9QU1 - chains A and C; structure by X-ray diffraction, 2.72 A resolution.

# Chain A
Molecule: Ral GTPase-activating protein subunit alpha-2
Source organism: Homo sapiens
UniProtKB: Q2PPJ7 (RGPA2_HUMAN); numbering as in UniProt (aligned over 2-255)
Sequence (254 residues; row label = number of the first residue in the row):
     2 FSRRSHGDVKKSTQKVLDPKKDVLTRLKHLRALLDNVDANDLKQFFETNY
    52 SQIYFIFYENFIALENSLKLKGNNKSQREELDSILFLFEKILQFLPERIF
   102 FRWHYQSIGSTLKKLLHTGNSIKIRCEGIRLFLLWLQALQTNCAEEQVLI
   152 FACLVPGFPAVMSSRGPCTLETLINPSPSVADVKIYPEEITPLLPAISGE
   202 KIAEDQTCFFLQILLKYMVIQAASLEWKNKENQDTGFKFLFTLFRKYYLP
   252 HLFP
Not modelled in the structure: 2-6, 178-183, 200-206, 255

# Chain C
Molecule: NF-kappa-B inhibitor-interacting Ras-like protein 1
Source organism: Homo sapiens
UniProtKB: Q9NYS0 (KBRS1_HUMAN); residues 2-175 here = UniProt positions 2-175
Sequence (179 residues; each row starts with the number of its first residue; numbers below 1 keep their minus sign (Gly-3 is residue -3)):
    -3 GPLGSGKGCKVVVCGLLSVGKTAILEQLLYGNHTIGMEDCETMEDVYMAS
    47 VETDRGVKEQLHLYDTRGLQEGVELPKHYFSFADGFVLVYSVNNLESFQR
    97 VELLKKEIDKFKDKKEVAIVVLGNKIDLSEQRQVDAEVAQQWAKSEKVRL
   147 WEVTVTDRKTLIEPFTLLASKLSQPQSKS
Not modelled in the structure: -3 to 4, 109-111, 169-175
Sequence notes: expression tag (-3 to 1)
Metal / ion sites: Mg2+: Thr18, Thr38 (together with GMP-PNP)
Ligand contacts: GMP-PNP (GNP; phosphoaminophosphonic acid-guanylate ester): Leu12, Leu13, Ser14, Val15, Gly16, Lys17, Thr18, Ala19, His29, Thr30, Ile31, Gly32, Asp35, Cys36, Glu37, Thr38, Thr62, Gly64, Asn120, Lys121, Asp123, Leu124, Thr150, Val151, Thr152
Swiss-Prot annotation at these positions:
  - region: His58 to Ser93 (Interactions with NFKBIA and NFKBIB)
  - motif: Asp35 to Tyr43 (Effector region)
  - binding site (GTP): Gly11 to Thr18, Asp61 to Leu65, Asn120 to Asp123
  - mutagenesis: Thr38 (T38A: Loss of function)
Reported in the primary citation:
  - Mg2+ coordination: Asp61
  - binding site for GMP-PNP: Lys17, His29, Thr38, Arg63, Gly64, Asp123
  - contacts within the chain: Cys10-Leu65 (hydrophobic contact), Leu65-Leu71 (hydrophobic contact), Leu65-Leu100 (hydrophobic contact)
  - catalytic residues: Thr38, Gly64 (proposed by the authors, not directly observed)
  - conformationally variable residues: Gly64

# Interface between chain A and chain C
Contacting residue pairs (41; chain A residue first):
  Pro20(A) - Ser77(C)
  Lys21(A) - Lys108(C)
  Tyr51(A) - Glu40(C)
  Ser52(A) - Glu40(C)  hydrogen bond
  Ser52(A) - His74(C)  hydrogen bond
  Ser52(A) - Tyr75(C)
  Gln53(A) - His74(C)
  Phe56(A) - Lys6(C)
  Phe56(A) - Tyr60(C)
  Phe56(A) - Phe78(C)  hydrophobic
  Tyr59(A) - Val42(C)  hydrophobic
  Tyr59(A) - Met44(C)  hydrogen bond
  Glu60(A) - Lys6(C)
  Glu60(A) - His58(C)  salt bridge
  Glu60(A) - Tyr60(C)  hydrogen bond
  Ile63(A) - His58(C)
  Arg99(A) - Met39(C)  hydrogen bond
  Phe102(A) - Met39(C)  hydrophobic
  Arg103(A) - Glu34(C)  salt bridge
  Trp104(A) - Met39(C)  hydrophobic
  Trp104(A) - Glu40(C)  hydrogen bond
  His105(A) - Glu40(C)  salt bridge
  His105(A) - Asp41(C)
  His105(A) - Val42(C)
  Tyr106(A) - Asp41(C)  hydrogen bond (backbone-side chain)
  Gln107(A) - Asp41(C)  hydrogen bond (backbone-side chain)
  Gln107(A) - Tyr43(C)
  Ser108(A) - Asp41(C)  hydrogen bond (backbone-side chain)
  Ser108(A) - Val42(C)
  Lys185(A) - Glu48(C)  salt bridge
  Ile186(A) - Leu24(C)  hydrophobic
  Ile186(A) - Ser46(C)
  Ile186(A) - Val47(C)  hydrophobic
  Ile186(A) - Glu48(C)
  Tyr187(A) - Ala45(C)
  Tyr187(A) - Ser46(C)  hydrogen bond (backbone-backbone)
  Tyr187(A) - Lys54(C)
  Pro188(A) - Leu25(C)
  Pro188(A) - Tyr26(C)  hydrophobic
  Pro188(A) - Met44(C)
  Glu189(A) - Met44(C)  hydrogen bond (backbone-backbone)
Other interface residues (no listed pair), chain C (26 interface residues in all): Glu22, Gln56, Thr162

# Overview
22 residues of chain A and 26 residues of chain C are in contact, with 11 hydrogen bonds and 4 salt bridges.
Polar pairs include Glu60(A)-His58(C), Arg103(A)-Glu34(C) and His105(A)-Glu40(C). Chain C binds GMP-PNP. From
the paper: catalytic residues Thr38(C) and Gly64(C); a binding site for GMP-PNP at Lys17(C), His29(C) and
Thr38(C) among others.
Here chain A is Ral GTPase-activating protein subunit alpha-2 and chain C is NF-kappa-B inhibitor-interacting
Ras-like protein 1, both from Homo sapiens. Entry 9QU1 (Crystal structure of the human RalGAPA2 N-terminal
domain with human kappaB-Ras1) was determined by X-ray diffraction.
